PDB entry 7NDF | X-ray diffraction, 2.10 A resolution | chains C and B

== Chain C ==
Name: Nb_MsbA 1
Organism: Vicugna pacos
Sequence (116 residues; row label = number of the first residue in the row; numbers below 1 keep their minus sign (Gly-2 is residue -2)):
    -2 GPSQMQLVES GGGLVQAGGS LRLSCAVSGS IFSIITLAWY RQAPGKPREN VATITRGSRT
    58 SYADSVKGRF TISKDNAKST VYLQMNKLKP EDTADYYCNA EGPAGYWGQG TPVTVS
Unresolved in the structure: -2 to 0
Disulfide bonds: Cys22-Cys95

== Chain B ==
Name: Lipid A ABC transporter ATP-binding protein/permease MsbA
Organism: Escherichia coli
Reference sequence: A0A786F4A3 (A0A786F4A3_ECOLX); residue numbers follow UniProt; this construct covers 340-582
Sequence (245 residues; numbered 339 to 583; the number before each row is that of its first residue):
   339 SGDVEFRNVT FTYPGRDVPA LRNINLKIPA GKTVALVGRS GSGKSTIASL ITRFYDIDEG
   399 EILMDGHDLR EYTLASLRNQ VALVSQNVHL FNDTVANNIA YARTEQYSRE QIEEAARMAY
   459 AMDFINKMDN GLDTVIGENG VLLSGGQRQR IAIARALLRD SPILILDEAT SALDTESERA
   519 IQAALDELQK NRTSLVIAHR LSTIEKADEI VVVEDGVIVE RGTHNDLLEH RGVYAQLHKM
   579 QFGQA
Unresolved in the structure: 339, 580-583
Construct notes: expression tag (339, 583)

== Chain C / chain B interface ==
Contacting residue pairs (45):
  Ile28(C) - Arg360(B)
  Ile28(C) - Asn361(B)
  Ile28(C) - Val555(B)  hydrophobic
  Ile31(C) - Arg360(B)
  Ile31(C) - Val555(B)  hydrophobic
  Ile31(C) - Val557(B)
  Ile32(C) - Val555(B)  hydrophobic
  Ile32(C) - Ile556(B)
  Thr33(C) - Val557(B)  hydrogen bond (backbone-backbone)
  Thr33(C) - Glu558(B)  hydrogen bond
  Thr33(C) - His568(B)
  Thr33(C) - Val571(B)
  Ala35(C) - His568(B)
  Tyr37(C) - His568(B)  hydrogen bond
  Asn47(C) - Glu567(B)
  Asn47(C) - His568(B)
  Asn47(C) - Arg569(B)  hydrogen bond
  Thr50(C) - His568(B)  hydrogen bond (side chain-backbone)
  Thr50(C) - Arg569(B)
  Thr50(C) - Gly570(B)
  Thr52(C) - Glu558(B)
  Thr52(C) - Gly570(B)
  Thr52(C) - Val571(B)
  Arg53(C) - Glu552(B)  salt bridge
  Arg53(C) - Asp553(B)  salt bridge
  Ser58(C) - Arg569(B)  hydrogen bond (side chain-backbone)
  Tyr59(C) - Arg569(B)
  Ala60(C) - Arg569(B)
  Asn96(C) - His568(B)
  Glu98(C) - Ile556(B)
  Glu98(C) - Val557(B)
  Glu98(C) - Glu558(B)
  Glu98(C) - Arg559(B)  salt bridge
  Gly99(C) - Arg559(B)
  Gly99(C) - His568(B)
  Pro100(C) - Arg559(B)
  Pro100(C) - Asp564(B)
  Pro100(C) - Leu565(B)
  Pro100(C) - His568(B)
  Ala101(C) - Glu547(B)
  Ala101(C) - Arg559(B)  hydrogen bond (backbone-backbone)
  Ala101(C) - Gly560(B)
  Gly102(C) - Arg559(B)
  Tyr103(C) - Asn363(B)
  Tyr103(C) - Arg559(B)

== In short ==
20 residues of chain C face 19 of chain B across their interface; the contacts include 7 hydrogen bonds and 3
salt bridges. Polar contacts include Arg53(C)-Glu552(B), Arg53(C)-Asp553(B) and Glu98(C)-Arg559(B).
Chain C is Nb_MsbA 1 (Vicugna pacos) and chain B is Lipid A ABC transporter ATP-binding protein/permease MsbA
(Escherichia coli); the structure, Crystal structure of nanobody Nb_MsbA#1 in complex with the nucleotide
binding domain of MsbA, was determined by X-ray diffraction (same publication as 7PH2, 7PH3, 7PH4 and 7PH7).
